Entry 6L5K (X-ray diffraction, 2.91 A resolution); this record covers chains A and B.

== Chain A ==
Name: Auxin response factor 5
From: Arabidopsis thaliana
Reference sequence: P93024 (ARFE_ARATH); residues 788-885 here = UniProt positions 788-885
Sequence (98 residues; row label = number of the first residue in the row):
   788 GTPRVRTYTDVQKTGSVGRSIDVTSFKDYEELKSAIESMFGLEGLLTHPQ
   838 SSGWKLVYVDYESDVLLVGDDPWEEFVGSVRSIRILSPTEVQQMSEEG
Disordered / not traced: 788-791, 884-885
Sequence notes: engineered mutation Gly788 (Ala in P93024), Asp797 (Lys in P93024), Ser825 (Cys in P93024), Ser866 (Cys in P93024), Ser869 (Cys in P93024)

== Chain B ==
Name: Auxin-responsive protein IAA17
From: Arabidopsis thaliana
Reference sequence: P93830 (IAA17_ARATH); residues 105-217 here = UniProt positions 105-217
Sequence (113 residues; numbered 105 to 217; the number before each row is that of its first residue):
   105 GGPEAAAFVKVSMDGAPYLRKIDLRMYKSYDELSNALSNMFSSFTMGKHG
   155 GEEGMIDFMNERKLMDLVNSWDYVPSYENKDGNWMLVGDVPWPMFVDTAK
   205 RLRLMKGSDAIGL
Disordered / not traced: 105-108, 152-173, 212-217
Sequence notes: engineered mutation Asn183 (Asp in P93830), Asn187 (Asp in P93830), Ala203 (Cys in P93830)
Swiss-Prot annotation at these positions:
  - mutagenesis: Lys114 (K114A: No effect on interaction with ARF7), Asp118 (D118N: Suppresses the axr3-1 phenotype; when associated with L-88), Pro121 (P121S: Suppresses the axr3-1 phenotype; when associated with L-88)

== Interface between chain A and chain B ==
Contacting residue pairs (26; chain A residue first):
  Lys842(A) with Tyr122(B)
  Asp847(A) with Lys114(B), salt bridge
  Glu849(A) with Lys114(B), salt bridge
  Asp851(A) with Lys114(B), salt bridge; Leu123(B); Arg205(B), salt bridge
  Val852(A) with Tyr122(B); Leu123(B), hydrogen bond (backbone-backbone)
  Leu853(A) with Lys114(B); Leu123(B)
  Leu854(A) with Tyr122(B), hydrophobic; Leu123(B), hydrogen bond (backbone-backbone); Arg124(B)
  Asp857(A) with Phe112(B); Arg124(B), salt bridge; Lys125(B), hydrogen bond (side chain-backbone)
  Asp858(A) with Lys125(B), salt bridge
  Pro859(A) with Phe112(B), hydrophobic
  Val878(A) with Pro121(B)
  Met881(A) with Gly119(B); Pro121(B), hydrophobic
  Ser882(A) with Gly119(B); Pro121(B); Phe148(B)
  Glu883(A) with Gly119(B); Phe148(B)
Also at the interface, not in a pair above, chain A (15 interface residues in all): Val844
Also at the interface, not in a pair above, chain B (11 interface residues in all): Ala120

== Summary ==
Chain A and chain B form an interface of 15 and 11 residues respectively, with 3 hydrogen bonds and 6 salt
bridges. Polar contacts include Asp847(A)-Lys114(B), Glu849(A)-Lys114(B) and Asp851(A)-Lys114(B). Curated
annotation (UniProt) lists 3 mutagenesis sites on chain B.
Here chain A is Auxin response factor 5 and chain B is Auxin-responsive protein IAA17, both from Arabidopsis
thaliana. Entry 6L5K (ARF5 Aux/IAA17 Complex) was determined by X-ray diffraction.
